Entry 5UM9 (X-ray diffraction, 2.81 A resolution); this record covers chains A and E of the 4 polymer chains in the assembly.

[Chain A]
Protein: Flap endonuclease 1
From: Homo sapiens
Notes: EC 3.1.-.-
UniProt: P39748 (FEN1_HUMAN); residues 2-336 here = UniProt positions 2-336
Sequence (341 residues; numbered 2 to 342; the number before each row is that of its first residue):
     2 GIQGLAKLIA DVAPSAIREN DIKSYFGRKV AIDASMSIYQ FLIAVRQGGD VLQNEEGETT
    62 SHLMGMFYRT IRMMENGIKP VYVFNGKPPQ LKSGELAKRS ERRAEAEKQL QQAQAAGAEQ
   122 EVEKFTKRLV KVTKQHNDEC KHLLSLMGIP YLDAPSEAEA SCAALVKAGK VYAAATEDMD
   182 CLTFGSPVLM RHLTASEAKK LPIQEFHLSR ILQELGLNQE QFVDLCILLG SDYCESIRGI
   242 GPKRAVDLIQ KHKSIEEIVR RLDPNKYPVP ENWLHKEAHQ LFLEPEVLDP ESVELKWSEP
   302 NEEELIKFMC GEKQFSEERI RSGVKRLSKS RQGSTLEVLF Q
Differences from the reference sequence: engineered mutation Asn86 (Asp in P39748); expression tag (337-342)
Ion coordination: samarium (III) ion site 1: Glu57, Glu285, Glu313, Gln342; samarium (III) ion site 2: Glu57, Glu59, Glu313, Gln342; samarium (III) ion site 3: Glu160, Asp179, Asp181 (shared with DT7(E) of chain E); K+: Ser237, Ile241 (shared with 1 residue of chain D); samarium (III) ion site 4 near Glu338 (its only coordinating residue here)
From the paper describing this entry:
  - mutagenesis - D86N, R103E/R129E (5,000-fold), R104A (20-fold), R104A/K132A (200-fold), R104E/K132E, K132A (5-fold), D181A: decreased catalytic activity
  - binding site for the 17-nt DNA strand (chain E): Tyr40, Asn86 to Pro89, Leu97, Lys132 to Lys135, Arg192
  - binding site for the 18-nt DNA strand: Arg70, Lys125, Lys128, Arg129
  - contacts within the chain: Arg47-Lys128
  - catalytic residues: Gly2, Lys93, Arg100, Asp233
  - conformationally variable residues (side-chain flip): Tyr40
  - mutagenesis - R103A, R103A/R129A, R129A: decreased catalytic activity on S0,1-5OH
  - mutagenesis - R104A, R104A/K132A, K132A: unchanged catalytic activity on S0,1-5OH
  - disease-associated variants - I39T, A45V, R70L, R73G, Q112R, A119V, A159V, R245G, R245W, L263H, P269L, S317F, E318V, R320Q (citing earlier work)

[Chain E]
Molecule: 17-nt DNA strand
Sequence (17 nucleotides; numbered 1 to 17; the number before each row is that of its first residue):
     1 ATATCTTGAG GCAGAGT
Not modelled in the structure: 1-3
Ion coordination: samarium (III) ion: DT7 (shared with Glu160(A), Asp179(A), Asp181(A) of chain A)

[Chain A / chain E interface]
Pairs across the interface - 38 pairs, chain A then chain E:
  Gly2(A) - DT7(E)  hydrogen bond to the phosphate
  Gly2(A) - DG8(E)  phosphate contact
  Ile3(A) - DG8(E)  phosphate contact
  Ala7(A) - DA9(E)  phosphate contact
  Lys8(A) - DG10(E)  salt bridge to the phosphate
  Met37(A) - DT6(E)  base contact
  Met37(A) - DT7(E)  sugar contact
  Tyr40(A) - DT6(E)  stacking on the base
  Asn86(A) - DC5(E)  base contact
  Asn86(A) - DT6(E)  sugar contact
  Gly87(A) - DC5(E)  base contact
  Pro89(A) - DC5(E)  sugar contact
  Lys93(A) - DT6(E)  phosphate contact
  Lys93(A) - DT7(E)  salt bridge to the phosphate
  Leu97(A) - DT6(E)  phosphate contact
  Arg100(A) - DT6(E)  salt bridge to the phosphate
  Arg100(A) - DT7(E)  salt bridge to the phosphate
  Arg103(A) - DT7(E)  base contact
  Arg103(A) - DG8(E)  base contact
  Lys132(A) - DC5(E)  phosphate contact
  Val133(A) - DC5(E)  base contact
  Lys135(A) - DT4(E)  base contact
  Lys135(A) - DC5(E)  base contact
  Asn138(A) - DC5(E)  hydrogen bond to the base
  Glu158(A) - DT7(E)  phosphate contact
  Glu160(A) - DT6(E)  phosphate contact
  Glu160(A) - DT7(E)  phosphate contact
  Glu178(A) - DG8(E)  phosphate contact
  Asp179(A) - DT6(E)  phosphate contact
  Asp179(A) - DT7(E)  phosphate contact
  Asp179(A) - DG8(E)  hydrogen bond to the phosphate
  Met180(A) - DG8(E)  phosphate contact
  Arg192(A) - DG8(E)  hydrogen bond to the phosphate
  Arg192(A) - DA9(E)  salt bridge to the phosphate
  Asp233(A) - DT7(E)  phosphate contact
  Arg245(A) - DT17(E)  sugar contact
  Lys267(A) - DT17(E)  phosphate contact
  Tyr268(A) - DT17(E)  phosphate contact
Other interface residues (no listed pair), chain A (30 interface residues in all): Ser36, Thr134, Asp181

[In short]
The interface between chain A and chain E involves 30 residues on one side and 8 on the other, with 4 hydrogen
bonds, 5 salt bridges and 1 aromatic stacking contact. Among the polar pairs are Asn138(A)-DC5(E),
Gly2(A)-DT7(E) and Asp179(A)-DG8(E). From the paper: catalytic residues Gly2(A), Lys93(A) and Arg100(A) among
others; D86N, R103E/R129E and R104A of chain A, among others, reduce catalytic activity; 10 substitutions were
tested in all.
Here chain A is Flap endonuclease 1 (Homo sapiens) and chain E is a 17-nt DNA strand. Entry 5UM9 (Flap
endonuclease 1 (FEN1) D86N with 5'-flap substrate DNA and Sm3+) was determined by X-ray diffraction together
with 5K97 and 5KSE from the same study.
